PDB entry 8YGL | electron microscopy, 2.60 A resolution | chains H and M of the 34 polymer chains in the assembly

# Chain H
Protein: Photosynthetic reaction center subunit H
Source organism: Fuscovulum blasticum DSM 2131
UniProtKB: A0A2T4J4Z7 (A0A2T4J4Z7_FUSBL); residues 1-256 here = UniProt positions 1-256
Sequence (256 residues; numbered 1 to 256; the number before each row is that of its first residue):
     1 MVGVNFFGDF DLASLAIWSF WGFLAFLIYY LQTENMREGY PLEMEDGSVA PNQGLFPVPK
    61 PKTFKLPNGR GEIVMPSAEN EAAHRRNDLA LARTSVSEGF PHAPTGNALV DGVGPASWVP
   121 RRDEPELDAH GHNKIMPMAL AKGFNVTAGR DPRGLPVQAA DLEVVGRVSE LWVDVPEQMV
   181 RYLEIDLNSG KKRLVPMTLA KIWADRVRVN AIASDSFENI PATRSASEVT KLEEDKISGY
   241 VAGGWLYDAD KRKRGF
Not modelled in the structure: 255-256
Small-molecule neighbours:
  - 1,2-diacyl-sn-glycero-3-phosphocholine (PC1), molecule 1: D9, F10, S14, I17, W18, W21
  - 1,2-diacyl-sn-glycero-3-phosphocholine (PC1), molecule 2: L24, I28, Q32, M36, Y40, G54, L55, F56
  - 1,2-diacyl-sn-glycero-3-phosphocholine (PC1), molecule 3: Y29, L55, P57, V58, K60
  - 1,2-diacyl-sn-glycero-3-phosphocholine (PC1), molecule 4: M44, P51, N52, E98
  - 1,2-diacyl-sn-glycero-3-phosphocholine (PC1), molecule 5: P51, N52, Q53, G54, L55

# Chain M
Protein: Reaction center protein M chain
Source organism: Fuscovulum blasticum DSM 2131
UniProtKB: A0A2T4J9V9 (A0A2T4J9V9_FUSBL); numbering as in UniProt (aligned over 1-307)
Sequence (307 residues; numbered 1 to 307; the number before each row is that of its first residue):
     1 MAEYQNIFTQ VQVGGAPEMG LVEGVDLSNR TKGTTNWTLL GWFGNAQIGP IYLGGWGTVS
    61 LISGVLWFMT IGAWFWYEAG FNPAVFMRDL FYLSLDAPDA KYGLGVPRDA EGIMWFIASF
   121 FMFVAVWSWW IRTYTRAAAL GMGKHTAWAF LSAIWLWMVL GFIRPILMGS WSEAVPYGIF
   181 THLDWTNNFS LTYGNLFYNP FHGLSIAFLY GSALLFAMHG ATILAVSRFG GDRELEQIVD
   241 RGTAAERAAL FWRWTMGFNA TMEGIHRWAW WFGVLVTLTG GIGILLSGTV VDNWYVWAQV
   301 HGYAPVN
Not modelled in the structure: 1-2, 307
Bound ions: Fe2+: H219, E234, H266 (shared with 2 residues of chain L)
Small-molecule neighbours:
  - bacteriochlorophyll a (BCL), molecule 1: W67, M122, V126, F150, A153, I154, L156, W157, L160, W185, T186, N187, F189, S190, N195, L196, F197, H202, S205, I206, L209, Y210, V276, T277, G280, I284
  - bacteriochlorophyll a (BCL), molecule 2: F68, L90, F91, M122, W157, L160, V175, I179, H182, L183, W185, T186
  - bacteriochlorophyll a (BCL), molecule 3: F197, G203, I206, A207, Y210, G211, L214
  - bacteriopheophytin a (BPH), molecule 1: S60, G64, V65, F68, A125, V126, W129, T133, T146, A149, F150, A153, G273, V274, T277
  - bacteriopheophytin a (BPH), molecule 2: Y210, A213, L214, A217, M218, W252, T255, M256
  - 1,2-diacyl-sn-glycero-3-phosphocholine (PC1), molecule 1: L66, M69, T70, A73, W74, W76, Y77, F81, R108, D109, A110, I113, M114, I117, F121
  - 1,2-diacyl-sn-glycero-3-phosphocholine (PC1), molecule 2: N82, P83, A84
  - 1,2-diacyl-sn-glycero-3-phosphocholine (PC1), molecule 3: L104, F116, F162, I166, W171
  - 1,2-diacyl-sn-glycero-3-phosphocholine (PC1), molecule 4: P200, G203, L204, A207, W297, H301, Y303
  - 1,2-diacyl-sn-glycero-3-phosphocholine (PC1), molecule 5: L204, A207, F208, R253, M256, G257, F258, W268, F272
  - 1,2-diacyl-sn-glycero-3-phosphocholine (PC1), molecule 6: Q299, V300, G302, V306
  - spheroidene (SPO): W67, F68, M69, I71, G72, F75, W76, F86, L90, W115, F116, S119, F120, M122, F123, W157, M158, L160, G161, F162, W171, V175, P176, Y177, G178, I179, H182
  - ubiquinone-10 (U10), molecule 1: E3, Q5, R228
  - ubiquinone-10 (U10), molecule 2: M87, L90, F91
  - ubiquinone-10 (U10), molecule 3: L214, L215, M218, H219, T222, I223, A245, A248, A249, W252, M256, F258, N259, A260, T261, M262, I265, W268, F272

# Chain H / chain M interface
Contacting residue pairs - 115 pairs, chain H then chain M:
  M1(H) - T289(M)
  M1(H) - V290(M)
  V2(H) - G288(M)
  V2(H) - T289(M)
  V2(H) - V290(M)
  V2(H) - D292(M)
  G3(H) - V290(M)
  D9(H) - V300(M)
  D9(H) - H301(M)  hydrogen bond (backbone-side chain)
  D11(H) - W297(M)  hydrogen bond
  A13(H) - W297(M)  hydrophobic
  S14(H) - W297(M)
  S14(H) - H301(M)  hydrogen bond
  A16(H) - F201(M)
  I17(H) - P200(M)  hydrophobic
  I17(H) - F201(M)
  I17(H) - L204(M)  hydrophobic
  F20(H) - L204(M)  hydrophobic
  F20(H) - F208(M)  hydrophobic
  F20(H) - L275(M)  hydrophobic
  F20(H) - T279(M)
  F23(H) - W271(M)  hydrophobic
  F23(H) - L275(M)  hydrophobic
  L27(H) - W271(M)
  Y30(H) - R267(M)  hydrogen bond
  L31(H) - R267(M)
  L31(H) - W268(M)  hydrophobic
  Q32(H) - F258(M)
  E34(H) - T261(M)
  E34(H) - E263(M)
  E34(H) - R267(M)  salt bridge
  N35(H) - N259(M)
  N35(H) - A260(M)
  N35(H) - T261(M)
  N35(H) - G264(M)  hydrogen bond (side chain-backbone)
  N35(H) - W268(M)  hydrogen bond
  E38(H) - I238(M)
  E38(H) - R241(M)  salt bridge
  E38(H) - T261(M)
  K62(H) - E263(M)  salt bridge
  F64(H) - V239(M)  hydrophobic
  F64(H) - E263(M)
  L66(H) - V239(M)  hydrophobic
  I73(H) - V239(M)
  M75(H) - I238(M)
  E81(H) - R241(M)  salt bridge
  H84(H) - D240(M)  salt bridge
  H84(H) - R241(M)  hydrogen bond (side chain-backbone)
  P115(H) - R247(M)  hydrogen bond (backbone-side chain)
  S117(H) - T243(M)
  S117(H) - R247(M)  hydrogen bond (backbone-side chain)
  V119(H) - R241(M)
  V119(H) - G242(M)
  V119(H) - T243(M)
  V119(H) - E246(M)
  R121(H) - E236(M)  hydrogen bond (side chain-backbone)
  R121(H) - Q237(M)
  R121(H) - D240(M)  hydrogen bond (side chain-backbone)
  R121(H) - R241(M)
  R121(H) - G242(M)
  R122(H) - D240(M)  salt bridge
  E126(H) - R233(M)  salt bridge
  E126(H) - E236(M)
  A129(H) - L21(M)  hydrophobic
  H130(H) - L21(M)
  I135(H) - R233(M)
  M138(H) - V13(M)  hydrophobic
  G143(H) - G14(M)
  G143(H) - G15(M)
  F144(H) - V13(M)  hydrophobic
  F144(H) - G14(M)
  N145(H) - V13(M)
  N145(H) - G14(M)  hydrogen bond (backbone-backbone)
  V146(H) - V11(M)  hydrophobic
  V146(H) - Q12(M)
  T147(H) - Q12(M)  hydrogen bond (backbone-backbone)
  T147(H) - G14(M)
  A148(H) - Q12(M)  hydrogen bond (backbone-backbone)
  G149(H) - Q10(M)
  G149(H) - W42(M)
  R150(H) - Q10(M)
  R150(H) - V11(M)
  P152(H) - V11(M)  hydrophobic
  V175(H) - E18(M)
  P176(H) - E18(M)
  E177(H) - N45(M)
  Q178(H) - V13(M)
  Q178(H) - G15(M)
  Q178(H) - A16(M)  hydrogen bond (side chain-backbone)
  Q178(H) - E18(M)  hydrogen bond
  Q178(H) - Q47(M)
  V180(H) - V13(M)  hydrophobic
  R181(H) - D232(M)  salt bridge
  R181(H) - R233(M)
  Y182(H) - R233(M)  hydrogen bond
  M197(H) - Y4(M)
  M197(H) - Q10(M)
  T198(H) - Y4(M)
  T198(H) - N6(M)
  T198(H) - S227(M)
  T198(H) - R228(M)
  L199(H) - R228(M)
  A200(H) - Q10(M)
  K201(H) - Q10(M)
  I202(H) - Q10(M)
  K231(H) - E236(M)  salt bridge
  K231(H) - D240(M)  salt bridge
  E234(H) - R233(M)  salt bridge
  D235(H) - T243(M)  hydrogen bond (side chain-backbone)
  S238(H) - R228(M)
  S238(H) - F229(M)
  G239(H) - R247(M)
  A242(H) - F229(M)  hydrophobic
  W245(H) - E3(M)
  W245(H) - R228(M)
Also at the interface, not in a pair above, chain H (80 interface residues in all): L12, W21, L24, I28, R37, G39, Y40, L42, N80, G114, A116, W118, K134, V173, M179, P196
Also at the interface, not in a pair above, chain M (59 interface residues in all): N36, T38, R253, I265, L286, V291, W294

# In short
80 residues of chain H and 59 residues of chain M are in contact, with 18 hydrogen bonds and 11 salt bridges.
Polar pairs include E34(H)-R267(M), E38(H)-R241(M) and K62(H)-E263(M). 2
1,2-diacyl-sn-glycero-3-phosphocholine molecules are bound between chain H and chain M.
Chain H is Photosynthetic reaction center subunit H and chain M is Reaction center protein M chain, both from
Fuscovulum blasticum DSM 2131; the structure, Rhodobacter blasticus RC-LH1 monomer, was determined by electron
microscopy (same publication as 8YGD).
